5Y02 - chains A and B; structure by X-ray diffraction, 1.80 A resolution.

# Chain A (and B)
Name: Hydroxynitrile lyase
Source organism: Passiflora edulis
Notes: chain B of this document is another copy of the same molecule, construct and numbering; everything in this record applies to it too
Reference sequence: A0A1L7NZN4 (A0A1L7NZN4_PASED); residues 1-106 here correspond to UniProt positions 27-132 (UniProt number = residue number + 26)
Sequence (107 residues; row label = number of the first residue in the row; numbering starts at 0):
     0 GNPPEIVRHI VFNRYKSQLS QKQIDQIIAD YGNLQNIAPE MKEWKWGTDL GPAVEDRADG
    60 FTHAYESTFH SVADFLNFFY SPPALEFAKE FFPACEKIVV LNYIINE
Not modelled in the structure: 0-2
Sequence notes: expression tag (0)
Small-molecule neighbours: (2R)-hydroxy(phenyl)ethanenitrile (MXN): His8, Val10, Tyr30, Leu33, Phe77, Phe78, Ala83, Phe86, Ala87, Phe90, Phe91, Val99

# How chain A and chain B interact
Residue-residue contacts - 78 pairs, chain A then chain B:
  Arg7(A) - Arg7(B)
  Arg7(A) - Glu65(B)  salt bridge
  His8(A) - Glu54(B)  salt bridge
  Ile9(A) - Phe11(B)  hydrophobic
  Phe11(A) - Ile9(B)  hydrophobic
  Phe11(A) - Phe11(B)  hydrophobic
  Phe11(A) - Val98(B)  hydrophobic
  Phe11(A) - Leu100(B)  hydrophobic
  Lys44(A) - Ile104(B)
  Lys44(A) - Asn105(B)
  Lys44(A) - Glu106(B)  salt bridge
  Trp45(A) - Tyr102(B)
  Trp45(A) - Ile103(B)
  Trp45(A) - Ile104(B)
  Trp45(A) - Asn105(B)  hydrogen bond (backbone-backbone)
  Gly46(A) - Tyr102(B)
  Gly46(A) - Ile103(B)
  Gly46(A) - Asn105(B)
  Thr47(A) - Asn101(B)
  Thr47(A) - Tyr102(B)
  Asp48(A) - Leu100(B)
  Asp48(A) - Asn101(B)  hydrogen bond (side chain-backbone)
  Leu49(A) - Asn101(B)  hydrogen bond (backbone-backbone)
  Leu49(A) - Ile103(B)  hydrophobic
  Val53(A) - Phe74(B)  hydrophobic
  Val53(A) - Leu75(B)
  Glu54(A) - His8(B)  salt bridge
  Glu54(A) - Phe74(B)
  Glu54(A) - Phe78(B)
  Glu54(A) - Val99(B)
  Glu54(A) - Asn101(B)  hydrogen bond
  Arg56(A) - Phe91(B)
  Arg56(A) - Val98(B)
  Arg56(A) - Val99(B)  hydrogen bond (backbone-backbone)
  Ala57(A) - Val98(B)
  Ala57(A) - Val99(B)  hydrogen bond (backbone-backbone)
  Ala57(A) - Leu100(B)  hydrophobic
  Phe60(A) - Val98(B)  hydrophobic
  Phe60(A) - Leu100(B)  hydrophobic
  His62(A) - Leu100(B)
  Ala63(A) - Leu100(B)  hydrophobic
  Ala63(A) - Tyr102(B)  hydrophobic
  Glu65(A) - Arg7(B)  salt bridge
  Glu65(A) - Tyr102(B)  hydrogen bond
  Val71(A) - Leu49(B)  hydrophobic
  Phe74(A) - Val53(B)  hydrophobic
  Phe74(A) - Glu54(B)
  Leu75(A) - Val53(B)
  Phe78(A) - Glu54(B)
  Phe91(A) - Arg56(B)
  Ile97(A) - Arg56(B)
  Val98(A) - Phe11(B)  hydrophobic
  Val98(A) - Arg56(B)
  Val98(A) - Ala57(B)
  Val98(A) - Phe60(B)  hydrophobic
  Val99(A) - Glu54(B)
  Val99(A) - Arg56(B)  hydrogen bond (backbone-backbone)
  Val99(A) - Ala57(B)  hydrogen bond (backbone-backbone)
  Leu100(A) - Phe11(B)  hydrophobic
  Leu100(A) - Asp48(B)
  Leu100(A) - Phe60(B)  hydrophobic
  Leu100(A) - His62(B)
  Asn101(A) - Thr47(B)
  Asn101(A) - Asp48(B)  hydrogen bond (backbone-side chain)
  Asn101(A) - Leu49(B)  hydrogen bond (backbone-backbone)
  Asn101(A) - Glu54(B)  hydrogen bond
  Tyr102(A) - Gly46(B)
  Tyr102(A) - Thr47(B)
  Tyr102(A) - Ala63(B)  hydrophobic
  Tyr102(A) - Glu65(B)  hydrogen bond
  Ile103(A) - Trp45(B)
  Ile103(A) - Gly46(B)
  Ile104(A) - Lys44(B)
  Ile104(A) - Trp45(B)
  Asn105(A) - Lys44(B)
  Asn105(A) - Trp45(B)  hydrogen bond (backbone-backbone)
  Asn105(A) - Gly46(B)
  Glu106(A) - Lys44(B)
Interface residues without a listed pair, chain A (38 interface residues in all): Val6, Trp43, Ala52, Asp58, Thr61
Interface residues without a listed pair, chain B (38 interface residues in all): Val6, Trp43, Ala52, Asp58, Thr61, Val71, Ile97

# Overview
The chain A/chain B interface involves 38 residues from each chain, with 14 hydrogen bonds and 5 salt bridges.
Among the polar pairs are Arg7(A)-Glu65(B), His8(A)-Glu54(B) and Lys44(A)-Glu106(B). Bound to chain A:
(2R)-hydroxy(phenyl)ethanenitrile.
Chain A and chain B are both Hydroxynitrile lyase (Passiflora edulis); the structure, C-terminal peptide
depleted mutant of hydroxynitrile lyase from Passiflora edulis (PeHNL) bound with (R)-mandelonitrile, was
determined by X-ray diffraction, deposited together with 5XZQ and 5XZT.
